7X5G - chains A and D of the 4 polymer chains in the assembly; structure by X-ray diffraction, 2.30 A resolution.

Chain A:
Name: Transcription factor MafG
Organism: Homo sapiens
Reference sequence: O15525 (MAFG_HUMAN); residues 21-123 here = UniProt positions 21-123
Sequence (104 residues; each row starts with the number of its first residue):
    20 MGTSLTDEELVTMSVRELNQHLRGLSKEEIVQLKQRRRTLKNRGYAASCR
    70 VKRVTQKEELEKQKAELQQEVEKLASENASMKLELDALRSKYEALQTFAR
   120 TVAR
Not modelled in the structure: 20-23, 123
Construct notes: initiating methionine (20)
Curated features (UniProtKB/Swiss-Prot):
  - region: Lys53 to Lys76 (Basic motif), Leu79 to Leu93 (Leucine-zipper)
  - modified residue (N6-acetyllysine): Lys53, Lys60, Lys71, Lys76
  - mutagenesis: Lys53 (K53A: Abolishes acetylation. Has no effect on binding to NFE2 but impairs the DNA binding and transcriptional activities of NFE2; when associated with A-60; A-71 and A-76), Lys60 (K60A: Abolishes acetylation. Has no effect on binding to NFE2 but impairs the DNA binding and transcriptional activities of NFE2; when associated with A-53; A-71 and A-76), Lys71 (K71A: Abolishes acetylation. Has no effect on binding to NFE2 but impairs the DNA binding and transcriptional activities of NFE2; when associated with A-53; A-60; and A-76), Lys76 (K76A: Abolishes acetylation. Has no effect on binding to NFE2 but impairs the DNA binding and transcriptional activities of NFE2; when associated with A-53; A-60 and A-71)
From the paper describing this entry:
  - specificity-determining residues: Arg57 (from molecular simulation)

Chain D:
Molecule: 16-nt DNA strand
Sequence (16 nucleotides; each row starts with the number of its first residue; numbering starts at 0):
     0 CACAGTGACTCAGCAG

How chain A and chain D interact:
Pairs across the interface (10; chain A residue first):
  Arg57(A) - DG12(D)  hydrogen bond to the base
  Thr58(A) - DT9(D)  phosphate contact
  Thr58(A) - DC10(D)  hydrogen bond to the phosphate
  Asn61(A) - DT9(D)  base contact
  Asn61(A) - DA11(D)  base contact
  Arg62(A) - DC8(D)  phosphate contact
  Arg62(A) - DT9(D)  salt bridge to the phosphate
  Ala65(A) - DT9(D)  base contact
  Arg69(A) - DA7(D)  salt bridge to the phosphate
  Arg69(A) - DC8(D)  salt bridge to the phosphate
Other interface residues (no listed pair), chain D (7 interface residues in all): DG6

In short:
The interface between chain A and chain D involves 6 residues on one side and 7 on the other, with 2 hydrogen
bonds and 3 salt bridges. Among the polar pairs are Arg57(A)-DG12(D), Thr58(A)-DC10(D) and Arg62(A)-DT9(D).
From UniProt: 4 mutagenesis sites on chain A. The paper reports the specificity determinant Arg57(A).
Here chain A is Transcription factor MafG (Homo sapiens) and chain D is a 16-nt DNA strand. Entry 7X5G (Nrf2
(A510Y)-MafG heterodimer bound with CsMBE2) was determined by X-ray diffraction together with 7X5E and 7X5F
from the same study.
